1W3W - chain A; structure by X-ray diffraction, 1.99 A resolution.

# Chain A
Protein: Annexin A8
From: Homo sapiens
UniProt: P13928 (ANX8_HUMAN); residues 1-327 here = UniProt positions 1-327
Amino-acid sequence (327 residues; numbered 1 to 327; the number before each row is that of its first residue):
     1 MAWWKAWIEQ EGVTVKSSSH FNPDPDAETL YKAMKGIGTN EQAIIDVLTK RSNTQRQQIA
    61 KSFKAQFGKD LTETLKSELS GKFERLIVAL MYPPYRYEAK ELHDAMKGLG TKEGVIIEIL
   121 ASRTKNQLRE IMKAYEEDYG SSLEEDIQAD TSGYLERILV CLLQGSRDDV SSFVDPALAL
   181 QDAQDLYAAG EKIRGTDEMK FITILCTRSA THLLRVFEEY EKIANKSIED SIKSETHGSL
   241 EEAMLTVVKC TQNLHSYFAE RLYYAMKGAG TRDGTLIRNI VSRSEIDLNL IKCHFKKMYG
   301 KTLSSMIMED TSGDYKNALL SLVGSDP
Disordered / not traced: 1-16
Disulfides: C161-C206
Metal / ion sites: Ca2+: M266, G268, G270, D310
Swiss-Prot annotation at these positions:
  - binding site (Ca(2+)): M266, G268, G270, D310
  - natural variant: A177 (G177A: this construct carries the variant)

# In short
The Ca2+ site is built by M266, G268, G270 and D310. Curated annotation (UniProt) lists 4 Ca2+-binding
residues.
Chain A is Annexin A8 (Homo sapiens); the structure, The 2.1 Angstroem resolution structure of annexin A8, was
determined by X-ray diffraction (same publication as 1W45).
